Entry 3BSU (X-ray diffraction, 2.10 A resolution); this record covers chains D and C of the 5 polymer chains in the assembly.

[Chain D]
Molecule: 12-nt RNA strand
Sequence (12 nucleotides; numbered 1 to 12; the number before each row is that of its first residue):
     1 GACACCUGAU UC

[Chain C]
Protein: Ribonuclease H1
Organism: Homo sapiens
Notes: EC 3.1.26.4; fragment: catalytic domain
Reference sequence: O60930 (RNH1_HUMAN); numbering as in UniProt (aligned over 24-76)
Sequence (53 residues; each row starts with the number of its first residue):
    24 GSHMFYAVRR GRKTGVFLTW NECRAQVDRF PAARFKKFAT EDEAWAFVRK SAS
Not modelled in the structure: 24-26, 75-76
Sequence notes: cloning artifact (25-26)
Bound ions: Mg2+ near Glu45 (its only coordinating residue here)

[How chain D and chain C interact]
Pairs across the interface - 8 pairs, chain D then chain C:
  C3(D) - Arg47(C)  sugar contact
  A4(D) - Val50(C)  sugar contact
  A4(D) - Asp51(C)  sugar contact
  A4(D) - Arg52(C)  salt bridge to the phosphate
  C5(D) - Arg52(C)  phosphate contact
  C5(D) - Pro54(C)  phosphate contact
  C5(D) - Ala55(C)  hydrogen bond to the sugar
  C6(D) - Pro54(C)  phosphate contact
Interface residues without a listed pair, chain C (7 interface residues in all): Phe53

[In short]
4 residues of chain D face 7 of chain C across their interface; the contacts include 1 hydrogen bond and 1
salt bridge. Among the polar pairs are C5(D)-Ala55(C) and A4(D)-Arg52(C).
Here chain D is a 12-nt RNA strand and chain C is Ribonuclease H1 (Homo sapiens). Entry 3BSU (Hybrid-binding
domain of human RNase H1 in complex with 12-mer RNA/DNA) was determined by X-ray diffraction.
